PDB entry 6PUG | X-ray diffraction, 1.80 A resolution | chains A and H of the 4 polymer chains in the assembly

[Chain A]
Molecule: Major histocompatibility complex class I-related gene protein
Source organism: Homo sapiens
UniProtKB: Q95460 (HMR1_HUMAN); residues 1-270 here correspond to UniProt positions 23-292 (UniProt number = residue number + 22)
Sequence (271 residues; row label = number of the first residue in the row; numbering starts at 0):
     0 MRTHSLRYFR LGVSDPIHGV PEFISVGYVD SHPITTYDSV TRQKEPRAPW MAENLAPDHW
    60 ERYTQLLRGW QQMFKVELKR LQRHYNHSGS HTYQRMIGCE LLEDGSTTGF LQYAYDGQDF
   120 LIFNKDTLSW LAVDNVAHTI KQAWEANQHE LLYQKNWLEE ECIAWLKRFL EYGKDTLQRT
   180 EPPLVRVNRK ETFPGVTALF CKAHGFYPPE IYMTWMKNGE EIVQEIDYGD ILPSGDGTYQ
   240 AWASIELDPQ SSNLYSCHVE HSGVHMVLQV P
Disordered / not traced: 190-195, 222
Disulfide bonds: C98-C161, C200-C256
Glycans and other covalent adducts: compound OZD linked to K43
Construct notes: initiating methionine (0); conflict S261 (Cys283 in Q95460)
Small-molecule neighbours: OZD (6-[(2-hydroxyethyl)amino]-5-[(E)-(2-oxopropylidene)amino]pyrimidine-2,4(1H,3H)-dione): Y7, R9, S24, T34, H58, Y62, L66, W69, R94, W156
UniProt features mapped onto this chain:
  - binding site (5-(2-oxoethylideneamino)-6-(D-ribitylamino)uracil): R9, S24, K43, R94, Y152, Q153
  - binding site (5-(2-oxopropylideneamino)-6-(D-ribitylamino)uracil): R9, S24, K43, R94, Y152, Q153
  - binding site (7-hydroxy-6-methyl-8-(1-D-ribityl)lumazine): R9, S24, K43, R94, Y152, Q153
  - binding site (8-(9H-purin-6-yl)-2-oxa-8-azabicyclo[3.3.1]nona-3,6-diene-4,6-dicarbaldehyde): R9, K43, H58, R94
  - binding site (2-amino-4-oxopteridine-6-carbaldehyde): K43
  - binding site (pyridoxal): K43
  - glycosylation: N85 (N-linked (GlcNAc...) asparagine)

[Chain H]
Molecule: Human TCR beta chain
Source organism: Homo sapiens
Sequence (246 residues; row label = number of the first residue in the row; numbering starts at 0):
     0 MNAGVTQTPK FQVLKTGQSM TLQCAQDMNH NSMYWYRQDP GMGLRLIYYS ASEGTTDKGE
    60 VPNGYNVSRL NKREFSLRLE SAAPSQTSVY FCASSVWTGE GSGELFFGEG SRLTVLEDLK
   120 NVFPPEVAVF EPSEAEISHT QKATLVCLAT GFYPDHVELS WWVNGKEVHS GVCTDPQPLK
   180 EQPALNDSRY ALSSRLRVSA TFWQNPRNHF RCQVQFYGLS ENDEWTQDRA KPVTQIVSAE
   240 AWGRAD
Disordered / not traced: 0, 245
Disulfide bonds: C23-C91, C146-C211
Ion coordination: Na+: Y47, P61, Y64

[How chain A and chain H interact]
Contacting residue pairs - 24 pairs, chain A then chain H:
  R61(A) - Y48(H)  hydrogen bond
  Q64(A) - Y48(H)
  Q64(A) - A50(H)
  Q64(A) - T54(H)  hydrogen bond
  Q64(A) - T55(H)
  Q64(A) - D56(H)
  L65(A) - T97(H)
  L65(A) - G98(H)
  R67(A) - S51(H)
  R67(A) - T54(H)  hydrogen bond
  G68(A) - S51(H)
  G68(A) - W96(H)
  W69(A) - T97(H)
  W69(A) - G98(H)  hydrogen bond (side chain-backbone)
  W69(A) - E99(H)  hydrogen bond
  Q71(A) - S51(H)
  Q71(A) - W96(H)
  M72(A) - W96(H)  hydrophobic
  M72(A) - E99(H)
  H148(A) - S101(H)
  E149(A) - E99(H)
  E149(A) - G100(H)  hydrogen bond (side chain-backbone)
  E149(A) - S101(H)  hydrogen bond
  Y152(A) - G100(H)
Other interface residues (no listed pair), chain A (14 interface residues in all): R41, E60, N146
Other interface residues (no listed pair), chain H (14 interface residues in all): N30, G53

[In short]
Chain A and chain H each contribute 14 residues to their interface, with 7 hydrogen bonds. Among the polar
pairs are R61(A)-Y48(H), Q64(A)-T54(H) and R67(A)-T54(H). Compound OZD is covalently linked to K43(A).
Chain A is Major histocompatibility complex class I-related gene protein and chain H is Human TCR beta chain,
both from Homo sapiens; the structure, Structure of human MAIT A-F7 TCR in complex with human
MR1-2`OH-Ethyl-5-OP-U, was determined by X-ray diffraction together with 6PUC, 6PUD, 6PUE, 6PUF, 6PUH, 6PUI
and 4 further entries from the same study.
